PDB entry 4XM2 | X-ray diffraction, 2.30 A resolution | chains D and E of the 6 polymer chains in the assembly

Chain D (and E):
Name: Uncharacterized protein
From: Pyrococcus furiosus
Notes: chain E of this document is another copy of the same molecule, construct and numbering; everything in this record applies to it too
UniProt: Q8U3V1 (Q8U3V1_PYRFU); numbering as in UniProt (aligned over 1-267)
Amino-acid sequence (267 residues; each row starts with the number of its first residue):
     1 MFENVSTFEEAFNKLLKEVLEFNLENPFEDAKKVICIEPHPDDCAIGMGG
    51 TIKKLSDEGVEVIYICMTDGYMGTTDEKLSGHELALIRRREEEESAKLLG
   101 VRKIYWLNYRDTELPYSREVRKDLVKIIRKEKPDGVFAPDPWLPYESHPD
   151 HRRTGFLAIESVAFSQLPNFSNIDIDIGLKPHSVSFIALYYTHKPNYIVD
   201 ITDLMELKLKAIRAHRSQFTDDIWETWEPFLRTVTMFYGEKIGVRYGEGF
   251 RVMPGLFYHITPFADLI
Ion coordination: Zn2+: His40, Asp43, His151

Interface between chain D and chain E:
Residue-residue contacts (80; chain D residue first):
  Met1(D) - Glu225(E)
  Met1(D) - Glu228(E)  hydrogen bond (backbone-side chain)
  Met1(D) - Arg232(E)  hydrogen bond (backbone-side chain)
  Phe2(D) - Pro229(E)  hydrophobic
  Phe2(D) - Arg232(E)
  Phe2(D) - Thr233(E)
  Glu3(D) - Arg232(E)  salt bridge
  Glu3(D) - Arg245(E)
  Val5(D) - Met236(E)
  Val5(D) - Arg245(E)  hydrogen bond (backbone-side chain)
  Ser6(D) - Met236(E)
  Thr7(D) - Met236(E)
  Thr7(D) - Glu240(E)
  Phe8(D) - Thr233(E)
  Phe8(D) - Phe237(E)
  Phe8(D) - Glu240(E)  hydrogen bond (backbone-side chain)
  Ala11(D) - Thr233(E)
  Phe12(D) - Thr233(E)
  Leu15(D) - Phe230(E)  hydrophobic
  Leu15(D) - Thr233(E)
  Val19(D) - Thr226(E)
  Val19(D) - Pro229(E)  hydrophobic
  Tyr116(D) - Pro149(E)
  Tyr116(D) - Arg152(E)  hydrogen bond
  Tyr116(D) - Arg153(E)
  Arg118(D) - Glu113(E)  salt bridge
  Arg121(D) - Pro149(E)
  Trp142(D) - Tyr145(E)  hydrophobic
  Trp142(D) - Glu146(E)
  Trp142(D) - Ser147(E)
  Phe156(D) - Arg152(E)
  Ile159(D) - Ser147(E)
  Glu160(D) - Ser147(E)
  Glu160(D) - Pro149(E)
  Glu160(D) - Arg152(E)  salt bridge
  Phe164(D) - Thr112(E)
  Gln166(D) - Thr75(E)
  Leu167(D) - Met72(E)
  Leu167(D) - Thr74(E)
  Pro168(D) - Thr74(E)
  Pro168(D) - Thr75(E)
  Pro168(D) - Asp76(E)
  Pro168(D) - Glu77(E)
  Asn169(D) - Tyr71(E)
  Asn169(D) - Met72(E)
  Asn169(D) - Thr74(E)
  Asn169(D) - Leu79(E)  hydrogen bond (side chain-backbone)
  Asn169(D) - Ser80(E)
  Asn169(D) - Gly81(E)  hydrogen bond (side chain-backbone)
  Phe170(D) - Met72(E)
  Lys180(D) - Glu77(E)
  Pro181(D) - Glu77(E)
  Lys194(D) - Tyr145(E)
  Arg251(D) - Tyr145(E)  hydrogen bond
  Met253(D) - Tyr145(E)  hydrophobic
  Leu256(D) - Trp227(E)
  Leu256(D) - Phe230(E)  hydrophobic
  Phe257(D) - Tyr145(E)
  Tyr258(D) - Tyr145(E)
  Tyr258(D) - Glu146(E)
  Tyr258(D) - Ser147(E)  hydrogen bond (backbone-backbone)
  His259(D) - Glu146(E)  salt bridge
  His259(D) - His148(E)
  His259(D) - His151(E)  hydrogen bond
  Ile260(D) - Leu143(E)  hydrophobic
  Ile260(D) - Glu146(E)  hydrogen bond (backbone-side chain)
  Ile260(D) - His151(E)
  Ile260(D) - Tyr191(E)
  Ile260(D) - Trp227(E)  hydrophobic
  Thr261(D) - Phe230(E)
  Pro262(D) - Leu143(E)  hydrophobic
  Pro262(D) - Thr192(E)
  Pro262(D) - His193(E)
  Pro262(D) - Val234(E)  hydrophobic
  Pro262(D) - Phe237(E)
  Pro262(D) - Tyr238(E)
  Phe263(D) - Thr233(E)
  Phe263(D) - Val234(E)  hydrophobic
  Phe263(D) - Phe237(E)  hydrophobic
  Asp265(D) - His193(E)
Also at the interface, not in a pair above, chain D (41 interface residues in all): Glu9, Leu20, Ala264
Also at the interface, not in a pair above, chain E (41 interface residues in all): Ile46, Pro144, Glu206, Tyr246

Overview:
The chain D/chain E interface involves 41 residues from each chain, with 11 hydrogen bonds and 4 salt bridges.
Polar pairs include Glu3(D)-Arg232(E), Arg118(D)-Glu113(E) and Glu160(D)-Arg152(E). The Zn2+ site is built by
His40(D), Asp43(D) and His151(D).
Both chains are Uncharacterized protein (Pyrococcus furiosus). Entry 4XM2 (N,N'-diacetylchitobiose deacetylase
from Pyrococcus furiosus in the absence of cadmium) was determined by X-ray diffraction (same publication as
4XLZ, 4XM0 and 4XM1).
